5IXC - chain A; structure by X-ray diffraction, 2.65 A resolution.

Chain A:
Molecule: Cytosolic phospholipase A2 delta
Source organism: Homo sapiens
Notes: EC 3.1.1.4
Reference sequence: Q86XP0 (PA24D_HUMAN); numbering as in UniProt (aligned over 2-810)
Amino-acid sequence (814 residues; each row starts with the number of its first residue; numbers below 1 keep their minus sign (Gly-3 is residue -3)):
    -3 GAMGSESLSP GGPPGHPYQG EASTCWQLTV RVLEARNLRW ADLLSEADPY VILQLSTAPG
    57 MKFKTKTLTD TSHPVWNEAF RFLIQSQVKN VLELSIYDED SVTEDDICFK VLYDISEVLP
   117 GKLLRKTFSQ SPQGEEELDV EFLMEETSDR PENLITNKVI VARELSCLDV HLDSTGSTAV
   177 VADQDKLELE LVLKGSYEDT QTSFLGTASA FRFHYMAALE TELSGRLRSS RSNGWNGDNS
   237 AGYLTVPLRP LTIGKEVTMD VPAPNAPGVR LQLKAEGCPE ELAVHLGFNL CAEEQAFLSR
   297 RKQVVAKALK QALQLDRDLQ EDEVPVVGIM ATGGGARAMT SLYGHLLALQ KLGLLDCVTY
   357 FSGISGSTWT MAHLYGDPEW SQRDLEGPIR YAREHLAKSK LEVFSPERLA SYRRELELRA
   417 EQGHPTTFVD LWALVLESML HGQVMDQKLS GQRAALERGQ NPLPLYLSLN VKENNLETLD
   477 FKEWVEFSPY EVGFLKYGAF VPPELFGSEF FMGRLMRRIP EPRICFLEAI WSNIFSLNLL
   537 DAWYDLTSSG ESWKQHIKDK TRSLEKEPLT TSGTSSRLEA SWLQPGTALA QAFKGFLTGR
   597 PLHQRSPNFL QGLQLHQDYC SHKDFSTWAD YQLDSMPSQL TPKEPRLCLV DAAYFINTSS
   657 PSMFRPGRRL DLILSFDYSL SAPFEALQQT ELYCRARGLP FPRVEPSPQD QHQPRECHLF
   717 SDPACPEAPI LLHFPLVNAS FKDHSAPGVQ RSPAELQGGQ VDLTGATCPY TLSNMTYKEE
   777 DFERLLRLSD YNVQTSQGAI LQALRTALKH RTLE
Not modelled in the structure: -3 to 14, 126-130, 170-183, 224-236, 468-477, 537-574, 593-600, 616-637, 809-810
Differences from the reference sequence: expression tag (-3 to 1)
Disulfides: Cys163-Cys274
Covalent attachments: compound 7FA linked to Ser361
Ion coordination: barium ion site 1: Ser41, Glu42, Asp44, Asp66; barium ion site 2: Asp96, Thr99, Asp101; barium ion site 3: Asp165 (shared with 1 residue of chain B)
Small-molecule neighbours: 7FA (methyl (R)-(6Z,9Z,12Z)-octadeca-6,9,12-trien-1-ylphosphonofluoridate): Gly329, Gly330, Gly331, Gly362, Trp365, Phe400, Phe424, Trp428, Ser528, Ile530, Phe531, Trp578, Gly582, Leu585, Leu643, Tyr650, Phe651, Leu768, Ser769, Met771
Swiss-Prot annotation at these positions:
  - active site: Ser361 (Nucleophile), Asp647 (Proton acceptor)
  - binding site (Ca(2+)): Asp38, Asp44, Asp94, Asp96, Asp102
  - binding site (substrate): Gly330, Gly331

In short:
Covalently linked compound 7FA: at Ser361. Ser41, Glu42, Asp44 and Asp66 coordinate barium ion site 1. The
barium ion site 2 is built by Asp96, Thr99 and Asp101. From UniProt: active-site residues Ser361 and Asp647, 5
Ca2+-binding residues and substrate-binding residues Gly330 and Gly331.
Chain A is Cytosolic phospholipase A2 delta (Homo sapiens); the structure, Human GIVD cytosolic phospholipase
A2 in complex with Methyl gamma-Linolenyl Fluorophosphonate, was determined by X-ray diffraction together with
5IZ5 and 5IZR from the same study.
